7CUW - chains A and B of the 4 polymer chains in the assembly; structure by electron microscopy, 2.63 A resolution.

# Chain A
Molecule: Cytochrome bo(3) ubiquinol oxidase subunit 1
Organism: Escherichia coli
Notes: EC 7.1.1.3
Reference sequence: P0ABI8 (CYOB_ECOLI); numbering as in UniProt (aligned over 1-663)
Sequence (663 residues; each row starts with the number of its first residue):
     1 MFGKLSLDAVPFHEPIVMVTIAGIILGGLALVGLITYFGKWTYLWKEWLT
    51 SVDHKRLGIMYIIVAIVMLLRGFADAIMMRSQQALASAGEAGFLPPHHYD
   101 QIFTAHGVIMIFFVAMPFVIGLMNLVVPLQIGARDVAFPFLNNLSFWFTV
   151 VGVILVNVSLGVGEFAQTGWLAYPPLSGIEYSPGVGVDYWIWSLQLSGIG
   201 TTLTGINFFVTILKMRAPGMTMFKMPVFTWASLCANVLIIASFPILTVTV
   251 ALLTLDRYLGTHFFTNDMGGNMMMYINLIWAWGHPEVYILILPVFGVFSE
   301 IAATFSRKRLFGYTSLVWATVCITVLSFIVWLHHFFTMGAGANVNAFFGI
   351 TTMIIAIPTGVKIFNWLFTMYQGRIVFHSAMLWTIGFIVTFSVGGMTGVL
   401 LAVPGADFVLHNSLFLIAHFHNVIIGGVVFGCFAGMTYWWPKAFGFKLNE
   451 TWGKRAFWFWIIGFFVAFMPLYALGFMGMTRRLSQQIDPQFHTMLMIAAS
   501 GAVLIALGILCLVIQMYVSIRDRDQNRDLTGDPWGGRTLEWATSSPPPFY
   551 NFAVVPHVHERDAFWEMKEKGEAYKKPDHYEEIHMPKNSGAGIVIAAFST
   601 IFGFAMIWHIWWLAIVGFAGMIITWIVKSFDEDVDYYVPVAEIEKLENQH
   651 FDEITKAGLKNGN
Unresolved in the structure: 660-663
Bound ions: heme Fe: His-106, His-421; Cu ion: His-284, His-333, His-334; heme o Fe near His-419 (its only coordinating residue here)
Residues lining bound ligands:
  - 1,2-Distearoyl-sn-glycerophosphoethanolamine (3PE), molecule 1: Leu-31, Lys-40, Tyr-43, Leu-44, Trp-48, Leu-49, Arg-56, Ile-59, Met-60, Ile-63, Val-64, Val-67, Phe-146, Val-150, Val-153, Ile-154, Ala-443, Phe-444, Pro-546
  - 1,2-Distearoyl-sn-glycerophosphoethanolamine (3PE), molecule 2: Ile-59, Ile-62, Ile-63, Ile-66, Val-67, Leu-70, Leu-122, Leu-125, Gly-435, Met-436, Trp-439, Trp-440, Ala-443, Phe-444, Phe-446, Val-513, Met-516, Ile-520, Arg-523
  - 1,2-Distearoyl-sn-glycerophosphoethanolamine (3PE), molecule 3: Ala-137, Phe-138, Pro-139, Phe-140, Leu-141, Leu-144, Phe-148, Trp-192, Gln-195, Ile-199, Thr-202, Leu-203, Ile-206, Thr-247, Phe-602, Phe-618, Met-621, Trp-625, Lys-628
  - 1,2-Distearoyl-sn-glycerophosphoethanolamine (3PE), molecule 4: Trp-192, Ala-251, Thr-254, Leu-255, Tyr-258, Leu-259, Phe-602, Met-606, His-609, Trp-611, Ala-614, Ile-615, Phe-618
  - 1,2-Distearoyl-sn-glycerophosphoethanolamine (3PE), molecule 5: Thr-247, Val-248, Ala-251, Phe-618, Ile-622, Trp-625, Ile-626, Lys-628, Ser-629
  - heme (HEM): Phe-73, Ala-76, Met-79, Arg-80, Gln-83, Phe-103, His-106, Gly-107, Met-110, Ile-111, Gly-169, Trp-170, Leu-414, Ile-417, Phe-420, His-421, Ile-424, Ile-425, Val-429, Trp-460, Phe-468, Arg-481, Arg-482, Ala-502, Ile-505
  - heme o (HEO): Trp-170, Trp-280, His-284, Val-287, Tyr-288, Leu-290, Ile-291, His-333, His-334, Thr-352, Ile-355, Ala-356, Ile-357, Thr-359, Gly-360, Ile-363, Phe-364, Phe-391, Ser-392, Gly-395, Met-396, Gly-398, Val-399, Leu-401, Ala-402, Asp-407, Leu-410, His-411, Asn-412, Leu-416, His-419, Phe-420, Val-423, Ile-424, Val-428, Arg-481
  - Ubiquinone-8 (UQ8): Ile-16, Val-17, Thr-20, Ile-24, Val-67, Met-68, Leu-70, Arg-71, Ala-74, Asp-75, Met-78, His-98, Gln-101, Ile-102, Ala-105, Val-153, Ile-154, Asn-157, Leu-160, Phe-165
UniProt features mapped onto this chain:
  - binding site (ubiquinone-8): Arg-71, Asp-75, His-98
  - binding site (heme b): His-106, Trp-170, His-421, Arg-481, Arg-482
  - binding site (Cu(2+)): His-284, His-333, His-334
  - binding site (Fe(II)-heme o): Tyr-288, His-411, His-419
  - cross-link: His-284 to Tyr-288 (1'-histidyl-3'-tyrosine (His-Tyr))
  - mutagenesis: His-54 (H54A: 50% quinol oxidase activity), Lys-55 (K55Q: No effect), Arg-71 (R71H: No quinol oxidase activity; R71Q/L: Abolishes quinol oxidase activity), Asp-75 (D75E: Very similar to wild-type; D75H: No quinol oxidase activity, altered binding of a semiquinone intermediate at the QH site; D75N: Abolishes quinol oxidase activity), Arg-80 (R80Q: Abolishes quinol oxidase activity), His-98 (H98F: About 1% quinol oxidase activity; H98N: Abolishes enzyme activity), Gln-101 (Q101N: Reduces quinol oxidase activity by 75%, decreased affinity for ubiquinol-1), Ile-102 (I102W: No quinol oxidase activity), His-106 (H106A: 2% quinol oxidase activity, loss of heme b, loss of heme o, loss of Cu(B)), Asp-135 (D135N: Abolishes quinol oxidase activity), Tyr-173 (Y173F: No effect), Asp-188 (D188N: No effect), 15 further mutagenesis entries in UniProt
From the paper describing this entry:
  - binding site for Ubiquinone-8: Arg-71, Asp-75, His-98
  - conformationally variable residues (side-chain flip): His-98
  - catalytic residues: Glu-14, His-98 (proposed by the authors, not directly observed)

# Chain B
Molecule: Cytochrome bo(3) ubiquinol oxidase subunit 2
Organism: Escherichia coli
Reference sequence: P0ABJ1 (CYOA_ECOLI); residues 1-291 here correspond to UniProt positions 25-315 (UniProt number = residue number + 24)
Sequence (291 residues; row label = number of the first residue in the row):
     1 CNSALLDPKGQIGLEQRSLILTAFGLMLIVVIPAILMAVGFAWKYRASNK
    51 DAKYSPNWSHSNKVEAVVWTVPILIIIFLAVLTWKTTHALEPSKPLAHDE
   101 KPITIEVVSMDWKWFFIYPEQGIATVNEIAFPANTPVYFKVTSNSVMNSF
   151 FIPRLGSQIYAMAGMQTRLHLIANEPGTYDGISASYSGPGFSGMKFKAIA
   201 TPDRAAFDQWVAKAKQSPNTMSDMAAFEKLAAPSEYNQVEYFSNVKPDLF
   251 ADVINKFMAHGKSMDMTQPEGEHSAHEGMEGMDMSHAESAH
Unresolved in the structure: 260-291
Residues lining bound ligands: heme o (HEO): Met-27, Val-30, Val-31, Ala-34, Pro-72, Ile-75, Ile-76
UniProt features mapped onto this chain:
  - lipidation: Cys-1 (N-palmitoyl cysteine)

# How chain A and chain B interact
Residue-residue contacts - 157 pairs, chain A then chain B:
  Pro-96(A) with Pro-189(B)
  Asp-100(A) with Tyr-186(B), hydrogen bond; Gly-188(B)
  Phe-103(A) with Tyr-186(B)
  Gln-167(A) with Tyr-186(B), hydrogen bond (backbone-side chain)
  Thr-168(A) with Tyr-186(B)
  Pro-175(A) with Val-146(B), hydrophobic
  Leu-176(A) with Val-146(B); Tyr-186(B), hydrophobic; Ser-187(B)
  Tyr-181(A) with Ser-145(B); Val-146(B), hydrophobic
  Asn-266(A) with Ser-145(B); Ala-163(B); Phe-257(B)
  Asp-267(A) with Lys-256(B); Phe-257(B)
  Asn-271(A) with Met-165(B)
  Met-272(A) with Met-147(B), hydrophobic; Met-162(B), hydrophobic; Met-165(B), hydrophobic
  Met-273(A) with Met-162(B), hydrophobic; Met-165(B), hydrophobic
  Ile-276(A) with Met-147(B), hydrophobic
  Arg-307(A) with Ala-47(B); Tyr-54(B), hydrogen bond (backbone-side chain); Pro-56(B)
  Lys-308(A) with Ser-55(B); Pro-56(B); Trp-58(B)
  Arg-309(A) with Pro-56(B), hydrogen bond (backbone-backbone); Asn-57(B), hydrogen bond (side chain-backbone); Ser-59(B), hydrogen bond
  Leu-310(A) with Ser-59(B)
  Phe-311(A) with Trp-58(B), hydrophobic; Ser-59(B); His-60(B); Ser-61(B); Val-64(B), hydrophobic; Glu-65(B)
  Gly-312(A) with Ser-59(B), hydrogen bond (backbone-backbone)
  Ser-315(A) with Glu-65(B), hydrogen bond; Trp-69(B)
  Thr-337(A) with Gln-158(B); Ile-159(B); Tyr-160(B), hydrogen bond (backbone-backbone)
  Met-338(A) with Met-147(B), hydrophobic; Tyr-160(B), hydrophobic; Met-162(B); Thr-167(B)
  Ala-342(A) with Thr-87(B); His-88(B); Glu-91(B)
  Asn-343(A) with Trp-84(B); His-88(B), hydrogen bond
  Asn-345(A) with Thr-87(B)
  Ala-346(A) with Trp-84(B), hydrophobic; Thr-87(B)
  Ile-350(A) with Ala-80(B), hydrophobic
  Met-353(A) with Ile-76(B); Leu-79(B), hydrophobic; Ala-80(B), hydrophobic; Thr-83(B)
  Ile-357(A) with Pro-72(B); Ile-73(B), hydrophobic; Ile-76(B), hydrophobic
  Val-361(A) with Val-68(B); Trp-69(B), hydrophobic
  Phe-364(A) with Val-30(B); Ala-34(B), hydrophobic; Met-37(B), hydrophobic; Val-68(B), hydrophobic
  Asn-365(A) with Val-68(B)
  Leu-367(A) with Ala-34(B); Met-37(B), hydrophobic; Ala-38(B), hydrophobic; Phe-41(B)
  Phe-368(A) with Trp-58(B); Val-64(B), hydrophobic
  Met-370(A) with Ala-38(B); Phe-41(B)
  Tyr-371(A) with Phe-41(B), hydrophobic; Tyr-45(B); Trp-58(B), hydrophobic
  Gln-372(A) with Tyr-45(B); Lys-53(B); Tyr-54(B); Ser-55(B), hydrogen bond
  Gly-373(A) with Tyr-45(B); Tyr-54(B)
  Arg-374(A) with Tyr-45(B); Ala-47(B); Asn-49(B); Ala-52(B), hydrogen bond (side chain-backbone); Tyr-54(B)
  Ile-375(A) with Phe-41(B); Ala-42(B), hydrophobic; Tyr-45(B), hydrogen bond (backbone-backbone); Arg-46(B); Ala-47(B), hydrogen bond (backbone-backbone)
  Val-376(A) with Ala-47(B), hydrophobic
  Phe-377(A) with Ala-42(B); Arg-46(B)
  Ile-385(A) with Ala-38(B)
  Ile-388(A) with Ala-38(B), hydrophobic
  Val-389(A) with Ile-35(B), hydrophobic
  Ser-392(A) with Val-31(B)
  Val-393(A) with Ile-35(B), hydrophobic
  Met-396(A) with Phe-24(B), hydrophobic; Met-27(B); Leu-28(B), hydrophobic; Val-31(B), hydrophobic
  Val-399(A) with Met-27(B), hydrophobic; Leu-79(B), hydrophobic
  Leu-400(A) with Ile-20(B); Ala-23(B), hydrophobic; Met-27(B), hydrophobic
  Val-403(A) with Leu-19(B), hydrophobic; Thr-83(B)
  Pro-404(A) with Thr-83(B); Thr-87(B)
  Gly-405(A) with Gln-16(B), hydrogen bond (backbone-side chain); Leu-19(B)
  Ala-406(A) with Leu-19(B); Ile-20(B), hydrophobic
  Phe-408(A) with Gln-16(B); Leu-90(B); Pro-92(B); Ser-157(B); Gln-158(B), hydrogen bond (backbone-backbone)
  Val-409(A) with Leu-5(B); Gln-16(B); Ile-20(B), hydrophobic; Phe-151(B); Gly-156(B)
  Leu-410(A) with Leu-5(B), hydrophobic
  His-411(A) with Gln-158(B), hydrogen bond (backbone-side chain); Tyr-160(B), hydrogen bond
  Asn-412(A) with Ala-184(B), hydrogen bond (side chain-backbone)
  Phe-476(A) with Ser-3(B); Leu-5(B); Leu-6(B), hydrophobic
  Met-477(A) with Ser-3(B); Ala-4(B)
  Gly-478(A) with Ile-182(B)
  Thr-480(A) with Ile-182(B); Ser-183(B); Ala-184(B)
  Arg-481(A) with Phe-191(B)
  Arg-482(A) with Tyr-186(B); Phe-191(B)
  Leu-483(A) with Phe-191(B), hydrophobic
  Ser-484(A) with Ser-192(B), hydrogen bond (backbone-side chain)
  Gln-485(A) with Ser-192(B), hydrogen bond (backbone-side chain); Tyr-236(B)
  Gln-486(A) with Lys-195(B); Tyr-236(B)
Other interface residues (no listed pair), chain A (79 interface residues in all): Gly-169, Tyr-173, Ser-306, Gly-339, Gly-341, Gly-349, Ile-354, Ile-363, Gly-475
Other interface residues (no listed pair), chain B (79 interface residues in all): Thr-86, Asn-144, Pro-153, Ser-185

# Overview
Chain A and chain B each contribute 79 residues to their interface; the contacts include 21 hydrogen bonds.
Polar contacts include Asp-100(A)/Tyr-186(B), Gln-167(A)/Tyr-186(B) and Arg-307(A)/Tyr-54(B). Heme o is bound
between chain A and chain B. From the paper: catalytic residues Glu-14(A) and His-98(A); a binding site for
Ubiquinone-8 at Arg-71(A), Asp-75(A) and His-98(A).
Here chain A is Cytochrome bo(3) ubiquinol oxidase subunit 1 and chain B is Cytochrome bo(3) ubiquinol oxidase
subunit 2, both from Escherichia coli. Entry 7CUW (Ubiquinol Binding Site of Cytochrome bo3 from Escherichia
coli) was determined by electron microscopy, deposited together with 7N9Z, 7CUB and 7CUQ.
